PDB entry 3K3R | X-ray diffraction, 3.20 A resolution | chains E and F of the 4 polymer chains in the assembly

[Chain E (and F)]
Protein: LexA repressor
From: Escherichia coli K-12
Notes: EC 3.4.21.88; chain F of this document is another copy of the same molecule, construct and numbering; everything in this record applies to it too
Reference sequence: P0A7C2 (LEXA_ECOLI); numbering as in UniProt (aligned over 1-202)
Chain sequence (202 residues; numbered 1 to 202; the number before each row is that of its first residue):
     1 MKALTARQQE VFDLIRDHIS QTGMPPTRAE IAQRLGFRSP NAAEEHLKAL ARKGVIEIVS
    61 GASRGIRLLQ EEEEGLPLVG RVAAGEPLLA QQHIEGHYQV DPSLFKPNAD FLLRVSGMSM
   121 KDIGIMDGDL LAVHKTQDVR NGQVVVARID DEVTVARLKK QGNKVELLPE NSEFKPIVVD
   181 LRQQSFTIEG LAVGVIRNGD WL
Not modelled in the structure: 1, 71-94, 200-202 (chain F: 1-2, 71-94, 200-202)
Sequence notes: engineered mutation A156 (Lys in P0A7C2)
From the paper describing this entry:
  - mutagenesis - K156A: abolished catalytic activity (citing earlier work)
  - specificity-determining residues: E45 (citing earlier work)

[Chain E / chain F interface]
Chain E side of the interface, 3 residues: Q99, D101, G194
Chain F side of the interface, 3 residues: Q99, D101, N198

[Summary]
The chain E/chain F interface involves 3 residues from each chain. The paper reports that K156A of chain E
abolishes catalytic activity; the specificity determinant E45(E).
Both chains are LexA repressor (Escherichia coli K-12). Entry 3K3R (Unrefined crystal structure of a LexA-DNA
complex) was determined by X-ray diffraction, deposited together with 3JSO and 3JSP.
